PDB entry 3VBR | X-ray diffraction, 3.80 A resolution | chains B and C of the 3 polymer chains in the assembly

[Chain B]
Name: Genome Polyprotein, capsid protein VP0
Organism: Human enterovirus 71
UniProtKB: B2ZUN0 (B2ZUN0_9ENTO); residue numbers follow UniProt; this construct covers 82-318
Sequence (237 residues; each row starts with the number of its first residue):
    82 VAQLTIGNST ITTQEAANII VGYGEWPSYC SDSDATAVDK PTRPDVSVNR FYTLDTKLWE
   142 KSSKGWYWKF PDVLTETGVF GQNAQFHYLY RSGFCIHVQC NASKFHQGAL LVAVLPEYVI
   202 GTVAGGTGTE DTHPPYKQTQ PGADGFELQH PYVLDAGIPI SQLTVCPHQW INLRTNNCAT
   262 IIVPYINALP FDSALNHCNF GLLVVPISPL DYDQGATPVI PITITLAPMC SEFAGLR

[Chain C]
Name: Genome Polyprotein, capsid protein VP3
Organism: Human enterovirus 71
UniProtKB: B2ZUN0 (B2ZUN0_9ENTO); residues 1-239 here correspond to UniProt positions 324-562 (UniProt number = residue number + 323)
Sequence (239 residues; each row starts with the number of its first residue):
     1 GFPTELKPGT NQFLTTDDGV SAPILPNFHP TPCIHIPGEV RNLLELCQVE TILEVNNVPT
    61 NATSLMERLR FPVSAQAGKG ELCAVFRADP GRNGPWQSTL LGQLCGYYTQ WSGSLEVTFM
   121 FTGSFMATGK MLIAYTPPGG PLPKDRATAM LGTHVIWDFG LQSSVTLVIP WISNTHYRAH
   181 ARDGVFDYYT TGLVSIWYQT NYVVPIGAPN TAYIIALAAA QKNFTMKLCK DASDILQTG

[How chain B and chain C interact]
Residue-residue contacts (67):
  Tyr104(B) - Gly38(C)
  Glu106(B) - His35(C)  salt bridge
  Glu106(B) - Pro37(C)
  Glu106(B) - Gly38(C)
  Lys185(B) - Ser124(C)  hydrogen bond (backbone-side chain)
  Lys185(B) - Phe125(C)
  Lys185(B) - Met126(C)
  Phe186(B) - Ser124(C)
  Phe186(B) - Met126(C)  hydrophobic
  Phe186(B) - Ile206(C)
  Phe186(B) - Gly207(C)
  Phe186(B) - Pro209(C)
  His187(B) - Ser124(C)
  Gln188(B) - Thr122(C)
  Gln188(B) - Gly123(C)
  Gln188(B) - Ser124(C)
  Gln188(B) - Pro209(C)
  Gln188(B) - Thr211(C)  hydrogen bond (side chain-backbone)
  Gln188(B) - Ala212(C)
  Gly189(B) - Thr122(C)
  Ala190(B) - Thr122(C)
  Pro232(B) - Met66(C)  hydrophobic
  Tyr233(B) - Glu54(C)  hydrogen bond
  Tyr233(B) - Leu65(C)  hydrophobic
  Tyr233(B) - Met66(C)  hydrophobic
  Tyr233(B) - Arg68(C)
  Ile241(B) - Met66(C)  hydrophobic
  Ile241(B) - Leu69(C)  hydrophobic
  Ser242(B) - Thr51(C)
  Ser242(B) - Ile52(C)  hydrogen bond (backbone-backbone)
  Ser242(B) - Glu54(C)
  Ser242(B) - Leu69(C)
  Ser242(B) - Ser98(C)  hydrogen bond (side chain-backbone)
  Gln243(B) - Thr51(C)
  Gln243(B) - Ser98(C)  hydrogen bond (side chain-backbone)
  Gln243(B) - Leu100(C)
  Gln243(B) - Gln103(C)
  Thr245(B) - Val49(C)
  Thr245(B) - Glu50(C)  hydrogen bond (side chain-backbone)
  Thr245(B) - Thr51(C)
  Trp251(B) - Ile215(C)  hydrophobic
  Asn253(B) - Met120(C)
  Asn253(B) - Phe121(C)  hydrogen bond (side chain-backbone)
  Asn253(B) - Thr122(C)
  Arg255(B) - Phe121(C)
  Arg255(B) - Gly123(C)
  Arg255(B) - Ser124(C)  hydrogen bond (side chain-backbone)
  Arg255(B) - Phe125(C)
  Arg255(B) - Ala127(C)
  Arg255(B) - Phe159(C)  hydrogen bond (side chain-backbone)
  Arg255(B) - Ser163(C)  hydrogen bond
  Thr256(B) - Ser163(C)
  Tyr266(B) - Pro37(C)
  Ile267(B) - Pro37(C)  hydrophobic
  Asn268(B) - Ile36(C)
  Ala269(B) - Ile34(C)
  Ile288(B) - Arg70(C)
  Ile288(B) - Ile215(C)  hydrophobic
  Ser289(B) - Thr122(C)  hydrogen bond
  Ser289(B) - Tyr213(C)
  Pro290(B) - Arg70(C)
  Pro290(B) - Tyr213(C)  hydrophobic
  Asp292(B) - Pro209(C)
  Tyr293(B) - Pro209(C)  hydrophobic
  Asp294(B) - Gly207(C)
  Asp294(B) - Ala208(C)  hydrogen bond (side chain-backbone)
  Asp294(B) - Pro209(C)
Also at the interface, not in a pair above, chain B (32 interface residues in all): Val246, Pro265, Leu270, Pro271
Also at the interface, not in a pair above, chain C (43 interface residues in all): Leu46, Gln97, Thr99, Gly160, Tyr202, Pro205, Leu217

[Overview]
32 residues of chain B and 43 residues of chain C are in contact, with 13 hydrogen bonds and 1 salt bridge.
Polar contacts include Glu106(B)-His35(C), Lys185(B)-Ser124(C) and Gln188(B)-Thr211(C).
Here chain B is Genome Polyprotein, capsid protein VP0 and chain C is Genome Polyprotein, capsid protein VP3,
both from Human enterovirus 71. Entry 3VBR (Crystal structure of formaldehyde treated empty human Enterovirus
71 particle (room temperature)) was determined by X-ray diffraction, deposited together with 3VBF, 3VBH, 3VBO,
3VBS and 3VBU.
